Entry 4K4U (X-ray diffraction, 2.85 A resolution); this record covers chains A and C of the 4 polymer chains in the assembly.

Chain A:
Name: RNA-directed RNA polymerase 3D-POL
Organism: Human poliovirus 1
Notes: EC 2.7.7.48
UniProt: P03300 (POLG_POL1M); residues 1-461 here correspond to UniProt positions 1749-2209 (UniProt number = residue number + 1748)
Chain sequence (471 residues; numbered 1 to 471; the number before each row is that of its first residue):
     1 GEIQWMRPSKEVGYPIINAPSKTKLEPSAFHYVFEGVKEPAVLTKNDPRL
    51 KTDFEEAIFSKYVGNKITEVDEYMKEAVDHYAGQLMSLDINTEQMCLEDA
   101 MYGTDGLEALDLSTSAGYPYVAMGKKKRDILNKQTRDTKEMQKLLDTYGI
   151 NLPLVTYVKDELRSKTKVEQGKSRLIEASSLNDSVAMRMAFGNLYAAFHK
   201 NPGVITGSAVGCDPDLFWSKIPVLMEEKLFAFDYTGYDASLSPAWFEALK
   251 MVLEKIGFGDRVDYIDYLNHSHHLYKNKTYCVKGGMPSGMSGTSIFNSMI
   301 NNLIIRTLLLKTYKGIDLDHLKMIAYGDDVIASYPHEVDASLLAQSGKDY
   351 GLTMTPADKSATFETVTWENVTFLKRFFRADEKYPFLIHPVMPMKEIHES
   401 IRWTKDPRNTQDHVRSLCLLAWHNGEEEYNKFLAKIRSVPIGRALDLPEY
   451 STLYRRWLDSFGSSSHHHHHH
Not modelled in the structure: 463-471
Sequence notes: engineered mutation Met-290 (Cys2038 in P03300), Asp-446 (Leu2194 in P03300); expression tag (462-471)
Curated features (UniProtKB/Swiss-Prot):
  - binding site (Mg(2+)): Asp-233, Asp-328
From the paper describing this entry:
  - catalytic residues: Asp-233 (citing earlier work)

Chain C:
Molecule: 16-nt RNA strand
Sequence (16 nucleotides; row label = number of the first residue in the row):
   686 UGUUCGACGAGAGAGA
Not modelled in the structure: 686

Interface between chain A and chain C:
Contacting residue pairs (21):
  Lys-133(A) with G694(C), phosphate contact; A695(C), salt bridge to the phosphate
  Tyr-326(A) with G700(C), hydrogen bond to the base; A701(C), hydrogen bond to the sugar
  Gly-327(A) with A701(C), hydrogen bond to the sugar
  Asp-328(A) with A701(C), phosphate contact
  Asp-329(A) with A701(C), phosphate contact
  Leu-374(A) with G700(C), sugar contact
  Lys-375(A) with G700(C), phosphate contact; A701(C), phosphate contact
  Arg-376(A) with G700(C), sugar contact
  Met-392(A) with A699(C), sugar contact
  Ser-400(A) with G698(C), phosphate contact; A699(C), hydrogen bond to the phosphate
  Asn-409(A) with G696(C), sugar contact; A697(C), sugar contact
  Asp-412(A) with G696(C), hydrogen bond to the base
  His-413(A) with A697(C), sugar contact; G698(C), sugar contact
  Ser-416(A) with G698(C), sugar contact
  Leu-420(A) with A699(C), sugar contact
Also at the interface, not in a pair above, chain A (18 interface residues in all): Ser-113, Ser-294, Leu-417

Overview:
The interface between chain A and chain C involves 18 residues on one side and 8 on the other; the contacts
include 5 hydrogen bonds and 1 salt bridge. Among the polar pairs are Tyr-326(A)/G700(C), Asp-412(A)/G696(C)
and Tyr-326(A)/A701(C). Curated annotation (UniProt) lists Mg2+-binding residues Asp-233(A) and Asp-328(A) on
chain A. From the paper: the catalytic residue Asp-233(A).
Here chain A is RNA-directed RNA polymerase 3D-POL (Human poliovirus 1) and chain C is a 16-nt RNA strand.
Entry 4K4U (Poliovirus polymerase elongation complex (r5_form)) was determined by X-ray diffraction, deposited
together with 4K4S, 4K4T, 4K4V, 4K4W, 4K4X, 4K4Y, 4K4Z and 4K50.
